8JJB - chains B and F of the 6 polymer chains in the assembly; structure by X-ray diffraction, 2.68 A resolution.

== Chain B ==
Protein: Tubulin beta chain
Organism: Sus scrofa
Reference sequence: P02554 (TBB_PIG); the author numbering skips numbers that UniProt does not, so the offset changes along the chain: 1-358 = UniProt 1-358; 367-439 = UniProt 359-431
Sequence (431 residues; each row starts with the number of its first residue; note: 8 numbers in that range are skipped by the numbering (no residue carries them; nothing is unmodelled there)):
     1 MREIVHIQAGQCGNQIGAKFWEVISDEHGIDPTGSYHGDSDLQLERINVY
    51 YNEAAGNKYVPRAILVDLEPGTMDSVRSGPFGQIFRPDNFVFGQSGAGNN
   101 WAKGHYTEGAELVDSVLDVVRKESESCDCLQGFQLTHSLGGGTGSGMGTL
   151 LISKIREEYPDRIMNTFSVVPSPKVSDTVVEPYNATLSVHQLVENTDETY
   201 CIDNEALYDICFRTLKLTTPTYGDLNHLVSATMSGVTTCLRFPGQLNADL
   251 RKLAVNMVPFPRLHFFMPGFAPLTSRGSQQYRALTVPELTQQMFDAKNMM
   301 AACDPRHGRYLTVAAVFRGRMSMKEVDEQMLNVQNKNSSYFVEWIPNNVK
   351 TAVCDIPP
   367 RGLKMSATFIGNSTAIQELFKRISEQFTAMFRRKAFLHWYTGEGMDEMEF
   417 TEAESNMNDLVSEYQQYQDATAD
Disordered / not traced: 1, 276-279, 439
Swiss-Prot annotation at these positions:
  - motif: Met-1 to Ile-4 (MREI motif)
  - binding site (GTP): Gln-11, Glu-69, Ser-138, Gly-142, Thr-143, Gly-144, Asn-204, Asn-226
  - binding site (Mg(2+)): Glu-69
  - modified residue: Ser-40 (Phosphoserine), Lys-58 (N6-acetyllysine), Ser-172 (Phosphoserine), Thr-285 (Phosphothreonine), Thr-290 (Phosphothreonine), Arg-318 (Omega-N-methylarginine)
  - cross-link (Glycyl lysine isopeptide (Lys-Gly)): Lys-58 (interchain with G-Cter in ubiquitin), Lys-324 (interchain with G-Cter in ubiquitin)
Bound ions: Mg2+: Gln-11 (together with GDP); Ca2+ near Glu-111 (its only coordinating residue here)
Residues lining bound ligands:
  - GDP (guanosine-5'-diphosphate): Gly-10, Gln-11, Cys-12, Gln-15, Asn-99, Ser-138, Gly-140, Gly-141, Gly-142, Thr-143, Gly-144, Val-169, Pro-171, Val-175, Ser-176, Asp-177, Glu-181, Asn-204, Tyr-222, Leu-225, Asn-226
  - USI (N4-(1H-indol-5-ylmethyl)-6-(3-methoxyphenyl)pyrimidine-2,4-diamine): Tyr-50, Gln-134, Asn-165, Phe-167, Glu-198, Tyr-200, Val-236, Thr-237, Cys-239, Leu-240, Leu-250, Leu-253, Ala-254, Asn-256, Met-257, Phe-266, Ala-314, Val-316, Lys-350, Ile-376

== Chain F ==
Protein: TTL
Organism: Gallus gallus
Sequence (380 residues; numbered 1 to 380; the number before each row is that of its first residue):
     1 MYTFVVRDENSSVYAEVSRLLLATGQWKRLRKDNPRFNLMLGERNRLPFG
    51 RLGHEPGLVQLVNYYRGADKLCRKASLVKLIKTSPELSESCTWFPESYVI
   101 YPTNLKTPVAPAQNGIRHLINNTRTDEREVFLAAYNRRREGREGNVWIAK
   151 SSAGAKGEGILISSEASELLDFIDEQGQVHVIQKYLEKPLLLEPGHRKFD
   201 IRSWVLVDHLYNIYLYREGVLRTSSEPYNSANFQDKTCHLTNHCIQKEYS
   251 KNYGRYEEGNEMFFEEFNQYLMDALNTTLENSILLQIKHIIRSCLMCIEP
   301 AISTKHLHYQSFQLFGFDFMVDEELKVWLIEVNGAPACAQKLYAELCQGI
   351 VDVAISSVFPLADTGQKTSQPTSIFIKLHH
Disordered / not traced: 103-124, 363-371
Residues lining bound ligands: AMP-PCP (ACP; phosphomethylphosphonic acid adenylate ester): Lys-74, Pro-95, Ile-148, Lys-150, Gly-154, Lys-184, Tyr-185, Leu-186, Lys-198, Asp-200, Arg-202, Arg-222, His-239, Leu-240, Thr-241, Asn-242, Asp-318, Met-320, Ile-330, Glu-331, Asn-333

== How chain B and chain F interact ==
Residue-residue contacts - 11 pairs, chain B then chain F:
  Leu-331(B) / Arg-36(F)  hydrogen bond (backbone-side chain)
  Leu-331(B) / Pro-56(F)
  Leu-331(B) / Gly-57(F)
  Gln-334(B) / Arg-36(F)
  Asn-335(B) / Met-1(F)
  Asn-335(B) / Thr-3(F)
  Asn-335(B) / Lys-28(F)
  Ser-338(B) / Asn-34(F)
  Ser-339(B) / Lys-28(F)
  Glu-343(B) / Asp-33(F)
  Glu-343(B) / Asn-34(F)  hydrogen bond (side chain-backbone)
Also at the interface, not in a pair above, chain B (8 interface residues in all): Asn-347, Thr-437
Also at the interface, not in a pair above, chain F (12 interface residues in all): Arg-31, Asn-38, Glu-55, Leu-58

== Overview ==
Chain B and chain F form an interface of 8 and 12 residues respectively; the contacts include 2 hydrogen
bonds. Among the polar pairs are Leu-331(B)/Arg-36(F) and Glu-343(B)/Asn-34(F). Chain B binds compound USI and
GDP. Chain F binds AMP-PCP.
Here chain B is Tubulin beta chain (Sus scrofa) and chain F is TTL (Gallus gallus). Entry 8JJB (Crystal
structure of T2R-TTL-Y61 complex) was determined by X-ray diffraction, deposited together with 8JJC.
